Entry 2V0M (X-ray diffraction, 2.80 A resolution); this record covers chain A.

# Chain A
Name: Cytochrome P450 3A4
Source organism: Homo sapiens
Notes: EC 1.14.14.1, 1.14.13.67; fragment: soluble domain, residues 24-502
UniProtKB: P08684 (CP3A4_HUMAN); residues 25-503 here correspond to UniProt positions 24-502 (UniProt number = residue number - 1)
Amino-acid sequence (485 residues; row label = number of the first residue in the row):
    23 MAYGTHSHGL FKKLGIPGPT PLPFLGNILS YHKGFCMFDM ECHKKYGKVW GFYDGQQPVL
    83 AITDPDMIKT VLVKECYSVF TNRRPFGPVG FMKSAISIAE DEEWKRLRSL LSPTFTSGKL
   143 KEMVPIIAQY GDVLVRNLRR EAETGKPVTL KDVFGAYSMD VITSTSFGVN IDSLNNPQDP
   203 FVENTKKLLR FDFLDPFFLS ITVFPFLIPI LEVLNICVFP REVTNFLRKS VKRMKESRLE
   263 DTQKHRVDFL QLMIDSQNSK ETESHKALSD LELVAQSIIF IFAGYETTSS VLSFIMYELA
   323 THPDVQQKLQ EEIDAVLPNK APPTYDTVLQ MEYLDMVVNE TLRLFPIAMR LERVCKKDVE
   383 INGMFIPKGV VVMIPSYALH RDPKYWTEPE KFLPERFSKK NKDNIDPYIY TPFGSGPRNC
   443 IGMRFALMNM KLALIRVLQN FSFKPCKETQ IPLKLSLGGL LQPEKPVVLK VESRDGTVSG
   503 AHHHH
Unresolved in the structure: 23-29, 264-268, 280-288, 499-507
Differences from the reference sequence: expression tag (23-24, 504-507); conflict Val392 (Trp391 in P08684)
Metal / ion sites: heme Fe: Cys442 (together with ketoconazole)
Residues lining bound ligands:
  - heme (HEM): Arg105, Ile118, Ser119, Trp126, Arg130, Phe137, Ile184, Ile301, Phe302, Ala305, Gly306, Thr309, Thr310, Val313, Leu364, Ile369, Ala370, Leu373, Arg375, Pro434, Phe435, Gly436, Ser437, Arg440, Asn441, Cys442, Ile443, Gly444, Phe447, Ala448, Met452
  - ketoconazole (KLN; 1-acetyl-4-(4-{[(2S,4R)-2-(2,4-dichlorophenyl)-2-(1H-imidazol-1-ylmethyl)-1,3-dioxolan-4-yl]methoxy}phenyl)piperazine), molecule 1: Phe57, Arg105, Ser119, Leu210, Leu211, Phe241, Ile301, Phe304, Ala305, Thr309, Ile369, Ala370, Met371, Arg372, Glu374, Cys442, Gly481, Leu482
  - ketoconazole (KLN), molecule 2: Phe57, Asp76, Arg106, Phe108, Met114, Ser119, Ile120, Phe213, Asp214, Phe215, Leu216, Asp217, Phe220, Leu221, Thr224, Phe241, Ile301, Glu374, Gly481
From the paper describing this entry:
  - conformationally variable residues (helix shift, loop rearrangement): Pro202 to Arg260, Phe304, Leu475 to Pro485
  - binding site for ketoconazole: Arg106, Ser119, Phe304, Arg372, Glu374

# Overview
Chain A binds heme and ketoconazole. From the paper: a binding site for ketoconazole at Arg106, Ser119 and
Phe304 among others; conformational variability at Pro202, Phe304 and Leu475.
Chain A is Cytochrome P450 3A4 (Homo sapiens); the structure, Crystal structure of human P450 3A4 in complex
with ketoconazole, was determined by X-ray diffraction, deposited together with 2J0D.
